Entry 1KOO (X-ray diffraction, 3.80 A resolution); this record covers chain A.

# Chain A
Name: Tip associating protein
From: Homo sapiens
UniProtKB: Q9UBU9 (NXF1_HUMAN); numbering as in UniProt (aligned over 96-372)
Sequence (277 residues; row label = number of the first residue in the row):
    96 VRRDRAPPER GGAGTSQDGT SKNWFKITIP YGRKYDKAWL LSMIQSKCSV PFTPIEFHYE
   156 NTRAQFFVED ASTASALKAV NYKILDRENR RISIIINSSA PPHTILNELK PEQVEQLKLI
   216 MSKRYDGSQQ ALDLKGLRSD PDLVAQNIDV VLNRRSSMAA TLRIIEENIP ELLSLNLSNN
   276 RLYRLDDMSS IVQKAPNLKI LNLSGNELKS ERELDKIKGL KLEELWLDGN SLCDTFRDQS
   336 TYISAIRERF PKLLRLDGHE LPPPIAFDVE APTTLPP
Disordered / not traced: 96-104, 363-372
Differences from the reference sequence: engineered mutation Ser-252 (Cys in Q9UBU9)
From the paper describing this entry:
  - mutagenesis - R233A, R276A, Y278A, K304A: decreased binding to MPMV CTE
  - mutagenesis - E164A, R186A, R307A, D329A, K347E: unchanged binding to CTE

# Summary
The paper reports that R233A, R276A and Y278A, among others, reduce binding to MPMV CTE; E164A, R186A and
R307A, among others, leave binding to CTE unchanged; 9 substitutions were tested in all.
Chain A is Tip associating protein (Homo sapiens); the structure, The crystal structure and mutational
analysis of a novel RNA-binding domain found in the human tap ..., was determined by X-ray diffraction
together with 1KOH from the same study.
